9JO4 - chains A and D of the 4 polymer chains in the assembly; structure by electron microscopy, 3.40 A resolution.

== Chain A (and D) ==
Molecule: Calcium-activated potassium channel subunit alpha-1
Organism: Homo sapiens
Notes: chain D of this document is another copy of the same molecule, construct and numbering; everything in this record applies to it too
Reference sequence: Q12791 (KCMA1_HUMAN); residues 1-1114 here correspond to UniProt positions 66-1179 (UniProt number = residue number + 65)
Amino-acid sequence (1114 residues; row label = number of the first residue in the row):
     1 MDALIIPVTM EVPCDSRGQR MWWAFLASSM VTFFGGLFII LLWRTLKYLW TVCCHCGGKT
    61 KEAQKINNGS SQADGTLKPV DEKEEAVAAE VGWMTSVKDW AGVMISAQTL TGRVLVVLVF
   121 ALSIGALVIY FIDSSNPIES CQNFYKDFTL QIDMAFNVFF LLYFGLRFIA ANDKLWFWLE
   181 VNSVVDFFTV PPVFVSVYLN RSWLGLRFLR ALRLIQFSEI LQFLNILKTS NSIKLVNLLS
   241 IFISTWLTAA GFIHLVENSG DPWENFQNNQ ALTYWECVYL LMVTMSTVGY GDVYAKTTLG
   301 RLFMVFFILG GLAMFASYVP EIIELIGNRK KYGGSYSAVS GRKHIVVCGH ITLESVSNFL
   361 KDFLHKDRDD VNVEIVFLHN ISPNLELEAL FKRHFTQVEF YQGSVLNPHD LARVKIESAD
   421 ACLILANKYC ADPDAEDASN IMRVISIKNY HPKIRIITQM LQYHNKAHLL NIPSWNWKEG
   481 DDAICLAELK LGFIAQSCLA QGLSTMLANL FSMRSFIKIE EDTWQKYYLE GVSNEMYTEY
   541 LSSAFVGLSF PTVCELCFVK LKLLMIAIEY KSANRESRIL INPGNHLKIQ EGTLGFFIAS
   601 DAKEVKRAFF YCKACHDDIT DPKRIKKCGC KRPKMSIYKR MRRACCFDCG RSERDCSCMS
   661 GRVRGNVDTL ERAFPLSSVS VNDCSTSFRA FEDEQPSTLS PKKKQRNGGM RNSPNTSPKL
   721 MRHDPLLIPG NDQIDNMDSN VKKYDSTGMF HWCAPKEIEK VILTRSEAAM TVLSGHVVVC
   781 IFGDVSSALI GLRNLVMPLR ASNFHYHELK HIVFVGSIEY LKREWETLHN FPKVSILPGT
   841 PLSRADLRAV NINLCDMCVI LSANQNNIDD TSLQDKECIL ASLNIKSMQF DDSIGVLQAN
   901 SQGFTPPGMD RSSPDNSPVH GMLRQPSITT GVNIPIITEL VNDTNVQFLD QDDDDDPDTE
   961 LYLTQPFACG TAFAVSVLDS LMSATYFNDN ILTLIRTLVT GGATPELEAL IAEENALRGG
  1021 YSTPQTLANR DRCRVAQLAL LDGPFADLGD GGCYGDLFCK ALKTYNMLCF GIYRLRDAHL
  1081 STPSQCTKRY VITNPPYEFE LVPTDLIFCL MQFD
Not modelled in the structure: 1-16, 52-90, 615-740, 892-928 (chain D: 1-16, 52-91, 615-741, 892-928)
Bound ions: K+ site 1: Thr287, Val288 (shared with 2 residues of chain B; 2 residues of chain C; Thr287(D), Val288(D) of chain D); K+ site 2: Thr287 (shared with 1 residue of chain B; 1 residue of chain C; Thr287(D) of chain D); K+ site 3: Gly289 (shared with 2 residues of chain B; 1 residue of chain C; Gly289(D) of chain D); Ca2+ site 1: Asp367, Arg514, Ser533, Glu535, Ser600; Mg2+ near Glu399 (its only coordinating residue here); Ca2+ site 2: Gln947, Asp950, Asp953, Asp955 (shared with Asn449(D) of chain D)
Small-molecule neighbours: A1L4F (5-(5-morpholin-4-ylpentylamino)-2-[2,3,5,6-tetrakis(fluoranyl)-4-(trifluoromethyl)phenoxy]phenol): Arg20, Trp22, Ile138, Glu139, Trp203, Phe252, Asn258, Ser259, Gly260, Pro262, Phe266, Asn269, Leu299
UniProt features mapped onto this chain:
  - region: Leu491 to Phe511 (Segment S7), Leu548 to Ile568 (Segment S8), Cys612 to His616 (Heme-binding motif), Val772 to Leu792 (Segment S9), Phe967 to Phe987 (Segment S10)
  - motif: Thr287 to Tyr290 (Selectivity for potassium), Thr938 to Glu960 (Calcium bowl)
  - binding site (Mg(2+)): Glu374, Gln397, Glu399
  - binding site (Ca(2+)): Gln947, Asp950, Asp953, Asp955
  - modified residue: Thr698 (Phosphothreonine), Ser700 (Phosphoserine), Ser713 (Phosphoserine), Ser717 (Phosphoserine), Thr905 (Phosphothreonine), Ser913 (Phosphoserine), Ser917 (Phosphoserine)
  - lipidation (S-palmitoyl cysteine): Cys53, Cys54, Cys56

== Interface between chain A and chain D ==
Pairs across the interface (43; chain A residue first):
  Trp275(A) - Arg301(D)
  Tyr279(A) - Arg301(D)
  Tyr279(A) - Val305(D)  hydrophobic
  Met282(A) - Leu309(D)  hydrophobic
  Ser286(A) - Ile308(D)
  Ser286(A) - Leu312(D)
  Thr287(A) - Thr287(D)
  Val288(A) - Val288(D)
  Val288(A) - Gly289(D)
  Gly289(A) - Gly289(D)
  Tyr290(A) - Leu280(D)
  Tyr290(A) - Thr284(D)  hydrogen bond
  Tyr290(A) - Gly291(D)
  Tyr290(A) - Met304(D)
  Asp292(A) - Tyr294(D)
  Asp292(A) - Arg301(D)  salt bridge
  Glu386(A) - Lys228(D)
  Glu386(A) - Ser230(D)
  Lys392(A) - Gln222(D)
  Lys392(A) - Phe223(D)
  Arg393(A) - Gln108(D)
  Arg393(A) - Asn225(D)
  Phe395(A) - Ser106(D)
  Thr396(A) - Asp99(D)
  Thr396(A) - Gln108(D)
  Arg844(A) - Leu470(D)
  Arg844(A) - Asn471(D)  hydrogen bond
  Ala845(A) - Glu1013(D)
  Arg848(A) - Glu1013(D)  salt bridge
  Leu873(A) - Ala438(D)  hydrophobic
  Lys876(A) - Ala438(D)
  Lys876(A) - Met442(D)
  Leu883(A) - Asn471(D)
  Leu883(A) - Pro473(D)
  Asn884(A) - Asn471(D)
  Ser887(A) - Asn471(D)  hydrogen bond (side chain-backbone)
  Ser887(A) - Pro473(D)
  Gln947(A) - Asn449(D)  hydrogen bond (backbone-side chain)
  Phe948(A) - Asn449(D)
  Asp950(A) - Asn449(D)
  Gln951(A) - Asn449(D)
  Asp953(A) - Asn449(D)
  Asp955(A) - Asn449(D)  hydrogen bond
Other interface residues (no listed pair), chain A (44 interface residues in all): Trp246, Glu276, Phe315, Val319, Val339, Leu385, Ala389, Gln397, Glu399, Leu842, Ser872, Leu880, Lys886, Asp956, Pro957, Asp958
Other interface residues (no listed pair), chain D (46 interface residues in all): Thr95, Gly102, Asn172, Glu219, Ile233, Lys234, Tyr290, Val293, Thr298, Leu302, Leu406, Asn407, His409, Ile445, Ser446, His468, Ile472, Ser474

== Summary ==
44 residues of chain A and 46 residues of chain D are in contact; the contacts include 5 hydrogen bonds and 2
salt bridges. Polar contacts include Asp292(A)-Arg301(D), Arg848(A)-Glu1013(D) and Tyr290(A)-Thr284(D).
Ligands of chain A: compound A1L4F.
Both chains are Calcium-activated potassium channel subunit alpha-1 (Homo sapiens). Entry 9JO4 (Cryo-EM
structure of human BKca channel-compound 51b complex) was determined by electron microscopy together with 9JO3
from the same study.
